PDB entry 8HEW | X-ray diffraction, 2.59 A resolution | chains A and B

# Chain A
Name: 14-3-3 protein
From: Solanum tuberosum
UniProt: P93785 (P93785_SOLTU); numbering as in UniProt (aligned over 1-233)
Chain sequence (233 residues; each row starts with the number of its first residue):
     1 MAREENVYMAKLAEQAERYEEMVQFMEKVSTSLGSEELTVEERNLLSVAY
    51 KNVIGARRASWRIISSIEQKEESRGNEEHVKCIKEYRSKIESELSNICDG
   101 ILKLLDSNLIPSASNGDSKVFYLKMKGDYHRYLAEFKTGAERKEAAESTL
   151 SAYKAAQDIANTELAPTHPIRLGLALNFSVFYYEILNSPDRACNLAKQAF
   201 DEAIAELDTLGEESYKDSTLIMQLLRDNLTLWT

# Chain B
Name: StFDL1 peptide
Chain sequence (7 residues; numbered 3 to 9; the number before each row is that of its first residue):
     3 RTSTAPF
Modified positions: T6 (phosphothreonine; TPO)

# Chain A / chain B interface
Residue-residue contacts (26):
  S47(A) with F9(B), hydrogen bond (side chain-backbone)
  K51(A) with A7(B); F9(B), hydrogen bond (side chain-backbone)
  R58(A) with T6(B)
  F121(A) with F9(B), hydrophobic
  K124(A) with F9(B), hydrogen bond (side chain-backbone)
  R131(A) with T6(B)
  Y132(A) with T6(B)
  P169(A) with F9(B)
  I170(A) with F9(B), hydrophobic
  G173(A) with F9(B)
  L176(A) with S5(B); T6(B); A7(B)
  N177(A) with T6(B); A7(B)
  V180(A) with S5(B); T6(B)
  E184(A) with T4(B), hydrogen bond
  I221(A) with P8(B); F9(B), hydrophobic
  L224(A) with T6(B)
  N228(A) with T4(B); S5(B), hydrogen bond (side chain-backbone)
  L231(A) with R3(B); T4(B)
Interface residues without a listed pair, chain A (23 interface residues in all): N44, V48, D128, D227, W232

# In short
23 residues of chain A face 7 of chain B across their interface; the contacts include 5 hydrogen bonds. Among
the polar pairs are S47(A)-F9(B), K51(A)-F9(B) and K124(A)-F9(B).
Here chain A is 14-3-3 protein (Solanum tuberosum) and chain B is StFDL1 peptide. Entry 8HEW (Potato 14-3-3
St14f) was determined by X-ray diffraction.
